Entry 9Q92 (electron microscopy, 6.80 A resolution (low resolution: residue-level contacts below are approximate; hydrogen-bond / salt-bridge calls are withheld)); this record covers chains A and B of the 14 polymer chains in the assembly.

== Chain A (and B) ==
Molecule: DNA-directed RNA polymerase subunit alpha
From: Escherichia coli K-12
Notes: EC 2.7.7.6; chain B of this document is another copy of the same molecule, construct and numbering; everything in this record applies to it too
UniProtKB: P0A7Z4 (RPOA_ECOLI); residues 1-329 here = UniProt positions 1-329
Sequence (329 residues; row label = number of the first residue in the row):
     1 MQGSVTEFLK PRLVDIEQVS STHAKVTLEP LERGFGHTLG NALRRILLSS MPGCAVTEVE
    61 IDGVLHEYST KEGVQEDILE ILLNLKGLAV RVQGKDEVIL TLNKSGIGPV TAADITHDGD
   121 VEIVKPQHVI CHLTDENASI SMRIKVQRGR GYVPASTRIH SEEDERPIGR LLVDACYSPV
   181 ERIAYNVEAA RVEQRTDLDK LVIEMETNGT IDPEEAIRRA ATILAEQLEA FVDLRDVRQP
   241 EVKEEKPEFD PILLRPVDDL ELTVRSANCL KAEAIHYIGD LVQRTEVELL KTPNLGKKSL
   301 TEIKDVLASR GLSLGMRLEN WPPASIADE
Disordered / not traced: 1-4, 234-329 (chain B: 1-4, 160-171, 234-329)

== Chain A / chain B interface ==
Residue-residue contacts (13; chain A residue first):
  Pro11(A) with Ala230(B)
  Thr38(A) with Ala42(B)
  Arg150(A) with Val5(B)
  Arg218(A) with Val232(B)
  Ala221(A) with Val232(B)
  Thr222(A) with Val232(B)
  Leu228(A) with Ala221(B); Leu224(B)
  Glu229(A) with Ala221(B)
  Ala230(A) with Lys10(B)
  Phe231(A) with Ile217(B)
  Val232(A) with Glu214(B)
  Asp233(A) with Val14(B)
Other interface residues (no listed pair), chain A (18 interface residues in all): Arg12, Leu13, Gly34, Pro52, Ile217, Ala225
Other interface residues (no listed pair), chain B (17 interface residues in all): Pro11, Arg45, Ser49, Arg218, Ala225, Leu228, Phe231

== In short ==
The interface between chain A and chain B involves 18 residues on one side and 17 on the other.
Chain A and chain B are both DNA-directed RNA polymerase subunit alpha (Escherichia coli K-12); the structure,
CryoEM structure of bacterial transcription intermediate complex mediated by activator PspF containing nifH
promoter DNA containing ..., was determined by electron microscopy together with 9Q91, 9Q93, 9Q94, 9Q95, 9Q96,
9Q97 and 9Q98 from the same study.
